Entry 9AVL (electron microscopy, 3.80 A resolution); this record covers chains R and A of the 5 polymer chains in the assembly.

# Chain R
Molecule: Isoform 1 of Extracellular calcium-sensing receptor
Source organism: Homo sapiens
UniProt: P41180 (CASR_HUMAN); the construct has insertions or renumbered stretches relative to UniProt, so the offset changes along the chain: -7 to 11 = UniProt 1-19; 20-903 = UniProt 20-903
Sequence (911 residues; row label = number of the first residue in the row; numbers below 1 keep their minus sign (Met-7 is residue -7)):
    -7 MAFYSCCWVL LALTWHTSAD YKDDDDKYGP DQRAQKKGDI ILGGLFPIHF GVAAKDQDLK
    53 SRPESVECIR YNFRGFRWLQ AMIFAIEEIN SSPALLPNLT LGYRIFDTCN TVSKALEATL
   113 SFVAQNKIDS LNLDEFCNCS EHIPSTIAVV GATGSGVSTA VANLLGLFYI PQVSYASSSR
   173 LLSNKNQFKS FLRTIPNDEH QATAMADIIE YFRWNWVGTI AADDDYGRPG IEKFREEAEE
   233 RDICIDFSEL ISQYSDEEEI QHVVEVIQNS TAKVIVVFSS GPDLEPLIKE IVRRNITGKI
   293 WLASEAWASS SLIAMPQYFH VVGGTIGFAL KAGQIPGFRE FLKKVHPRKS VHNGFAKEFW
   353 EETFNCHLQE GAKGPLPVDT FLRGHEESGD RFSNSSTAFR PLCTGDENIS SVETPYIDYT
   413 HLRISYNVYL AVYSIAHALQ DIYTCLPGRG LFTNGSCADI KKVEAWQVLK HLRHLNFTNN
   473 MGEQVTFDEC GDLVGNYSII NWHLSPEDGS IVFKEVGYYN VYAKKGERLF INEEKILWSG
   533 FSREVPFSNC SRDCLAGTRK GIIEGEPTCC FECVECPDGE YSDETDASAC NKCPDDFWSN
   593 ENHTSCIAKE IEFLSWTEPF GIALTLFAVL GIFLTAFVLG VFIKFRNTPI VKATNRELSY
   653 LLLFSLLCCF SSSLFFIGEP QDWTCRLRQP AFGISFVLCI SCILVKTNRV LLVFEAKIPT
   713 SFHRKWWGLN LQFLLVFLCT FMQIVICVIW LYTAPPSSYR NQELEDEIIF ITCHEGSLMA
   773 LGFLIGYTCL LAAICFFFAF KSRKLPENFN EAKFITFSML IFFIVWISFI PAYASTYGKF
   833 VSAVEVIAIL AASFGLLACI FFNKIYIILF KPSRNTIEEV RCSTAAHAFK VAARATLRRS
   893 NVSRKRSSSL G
Unresolved in the structure: -7 to 20, 125-130, 361-391, 882-903
Cystine bridges: Cys60-Cys101, Cys236-Cys561, Cys358-Cys395, Cys437-Cys449, Cys542-Cys562, Cys546-Cys565, Cys568-Cys582, Cys585-Cys598, Cys677-Cys765
Glycans and other covalent adducts: N-acetylglucosamine (NAG) linked to Asn261, Asn287, Asn468, Asn488, Asn541
Construct notes: insertion (12-19)
Metal / ion sites: Ca2+ near Gly557 (its only coordinating residue here)
Residues lining bound ligands:
  - 9IG (3-(2-chlorophenyl)-N-[(1R)-1-(3-methoxyphenyl)ethyl]propan-1-amine): Phe668, Gln681, Phe684, Gly685, Leu776, Ile777, Thr780, Phe814, Trp818, Phe821, Ile822, Tyr825, Glu837, Ile841
  - A1AF7 ((19R,22S,25R)-22,25,26-trihydroxy-16,22-dioxo-17,21,23-trioxa-22lambda~5~-phosphahexacosan-19-yl (9Z)-octadec-9-enoate): Phe788, Ala791, Phe792, Arg795, Lys796, Leu797, Asn802, Ala804, Lys805, Thr808, Phe809, Leu812, Phe815, Ile816, Ile819, Ser820
  - cyclomethyltryptophan (TCR): Arg66, Trp70, Thr145, Gly146, Ser147, Ala168, Ser169, Ser170, Ser171, Ile187, Tyr218, Glu297, Ala298, Ile416
Curated features (UniProtKB/Swiss-Prot):
  - region: Phe637 to Arg648 (Intracellular loop 1 (ICL1)), Thr699 to Asn722 (Intracellular loop 2 (ICL2)), Phe790 to Lys805 (Intracellular loop 3 (ICL3)), Ala880 to Ser900 (Interaction with RNF19A), Arg890 to Arg898 (Arginine-rich retention motif)
  - binding site (phosphate): Arg66 to Trp70, Arg415 to Ser417
  - binding site (Ca(2+)): Ile81, Ser84, Leu87, Leu88, Thr100, Thr145, Ser170, Pro188, Asp190, Glu231, Asp234, Glu297, Tyr489, Gly557
  - binding site (L-tryptophan): Ser147, Ala168, Ser170, Glu297
  - binding site (spermine): Asp238, Ser240
  - site: Cys482 (Important for ability of agonist AMG 416 to activate G-protein-coupled receptor activity)
  - modified residue: Thr888 (Phosphothreonine), Ser892 (Phosphoserine), Ser899 (Phosphoserine)
  - glycosylation (N-linked (GlcNAc...) asparagine): Asn90, Asn130, Asn261, Asn287, Asn386, Asn400, Asn446, Asn468, Asn488, Asn541, Asn594

# Chain A
Molecule: Guanine nucleotide-binding protein G(i) subunit alpha-3
Source organism: Homo sapiens
UniProt: P08754 (GNAI3_HUMAN); numbering as in UniProt (aligned over 1-354)
Sequence (354 residues; numbered 1 to 354; the number before each row is that of its first residue):
     1 MGCTLSAEDK AAVERSKMID RNLREDGEKA AKEVKLLLLG AGESGKNTIV KQMKIIHEDG
    61 YSEDECKQYK VVVYSNTIQS IIAIIRAMGR LKIDFGEAAR ADDARQLFVL AGSAEEGVMT
   121 PELAGVIKRL WRDGGVQACF SRSREYQLND SASYYLNDLD RISQSNYIPT QQDVLRTRVK
   181 TTGIVETHFT FKDLYFKMFD VGAQRSERKK WIHCFEGVTA IIFCVALSDY DLVLAEDEEM
   241 NRMHASMKLF DSICNNKWFT ETSIILFLNK KDLFEEKIKR SPLTICYPEY TGSNTYEEAA
   301 AYIQCQFEDL NRRKDTKEIY THFTCSTDTK NVQFVFDAVT DVIIKNNLKE CGLY
Unresolved in the structure: 1-3, 55-180
Construct notes: engineered mutation Asn47 (Ser in P08754), Ala203 (Gly in P08754), Ala245 (Glu in P08754), Ser326 (Ala in P08754)
Curated features (UniProtKB/Swiss-Prot):
  - region: Lys35 to Lys46, Thr48 (G1 motif), Asp173 to Thr181 (G2 motif), Phe196 to Gly202, Gln204, Arg205 (G3 motif), Ile265 to Asp272 (G4 motif), Thr324, Cys325, Thr327 to Thr329 (G5 motif)
  - binding site (GTP): Gly42, Glu43, Ser44, Gly45, Lys46, Thr48, Asp150, Ser151, Leu175, Arg176, Thr177, Arg178, Val179, Lys180, Thr181, Val201, Asn269, Lys270, Asp272, Leu273 and 2 more in UniProt
  - binding site (GDP): Glu43, Ser44, Gly45, Lys46, Thr48, Ser151, Leu175, Arg176, Thr177, Arg178, Asn269, Lys270, Asp272, Cys325
  - binding site (Mg(2+)): Thr181
  - modified residue: Arg178 (ADP-ribosylarginine), Gln204 (Deamidated glutamine), Cys351 (ADP-ribosylcysteine)
  - lipidation: Gly2 (N-myristoyl glycine), Cys3 (S-palmitoyl cysteine)
  - natural variant: Gly40 (G40R: In ARCND1), Gly45 (G45S: In ARCND1), Asn47 (S47N: In ARCND1; this construct carries the variant)
  - mutagenesis: Lys35 (K35A: Decreased affinity for PLCD4), Leu36 (L36A: Increased affinity for PLCD4), Leu37 (L37A: No effect on binding to PLCD4), Leu39 (L39A: Decreased affinity for PLCD4), Gly42 (G42R: Decreased affinity for PLCD4), Ile184 (I184A: No effect on binding to PLCD4), Trp211 (W211A: Decreased affinity for CCDC88C and PLCD4), Phe215 (F215A: Decreased affinity for CCDC88C and PLCD4), Val218 (V218A: No effect on binding to PLCD4), Lys248 (K248M: No effect on binding to CCDC88C), Leu249 (L249H: Decreased affinity for PLCD4; L249V: No effect on binding to PLCD4), Ser252 (S252A: Increased affinity for PLCD4; S252D: Decreased affinity for PLCD4), 4 further mutagenesis entries in UniProt

# Chain R / chain A interface
Contacting residue pairs (31):
  Lys644(R) with Gly352(A); Leu353(A); Tyr354(A)
  Ala645(R) with Leu353(A)
  Asn647(R) with Leu353(A)
  Arg701(R) with Cys351(A), hydrogen bond (side chain-backbone); Leu353(A)
  Val705(R) with Asn347(A); Leu348(A), hydrophobic; Cys351(A), hydrophobic
  Phe706(R) with Ile344(A), hydrophobic
  Ala708(R) with Asn347(A)
  Lys709(R) with Thr340(A); Ile343(A)
  Thr712(R) with Asn347(A)
  Phe714(R) with Glu28(A)
  Arg716(R) with Glu350(A)
  Trp719(R) with Asn347(A); Cys351(A)
  Phe801(R) with Leu353(A)
  Ile869(R) with Tyr354(A)
  Glu870(R) with Lys314(A)
  Arg873(R) with Glu318(A), salt bridge; Lys345(A), hydrogen bond (backbone-side chain); Tyr354(A)
  Thr876(R) with Asp341(A); Lys345(A)
  Ala877(R) with Asp341(A), hydrogen bond (backbone-side chain)
  Phe881(R) with Phe334(A), hydrophobic; Asp337(A); Ala338(A)
Other interface residues (no listed pair), chain R (25 interface residues in all): Val702, Ile710, Pro711, Ser713, Val872, Ala880
Other interface residues (no listed pair), chain A (22 interface residues in all): Ala31, Lys32, Leu194, Tyr320

# Summary
25 residues of chain R face 22 of chain A across their interface, with 3 hydrogen bonds and 1 salt bridge.
Polar contacts include Arg873(R)-Glu318(A), Arg701(R)-Cys351(A) and Arg873(R)-Lys345(A). Chain R binds
cyclomethyltryptophan, compound 9IG and compound A1AF7.
Here chain R is Isoform 1 of Extracellular calcium-sensing receptor and chain A is Guanine nucleotide-binding
protein G(i) subunit alpha-3, both from Homo sapiens. Entry 9AVL (Structure of human calcium-sensing receptor
in complex with Gi3 protein in nanodiscs) was determined by electron microscopy (same publication as 9ASB,
9AVG, 9AXF and 9AYF).
